PDB entry 3PLA | X-ray diffraction, 3.15 A resolution | chains B and D of the 10 polymer chains in the assembly

Chain B:
Molecule: Pre mRNA splicing protein
From: Sulfolobus solfataricus
Reference sequence: Q97ZH3 (Q97ZH3_SULSO); numbering as in UniProt (aligned over 1-380)
Amino-acid sequence (388 residues; row label = number of the first residue in the row):
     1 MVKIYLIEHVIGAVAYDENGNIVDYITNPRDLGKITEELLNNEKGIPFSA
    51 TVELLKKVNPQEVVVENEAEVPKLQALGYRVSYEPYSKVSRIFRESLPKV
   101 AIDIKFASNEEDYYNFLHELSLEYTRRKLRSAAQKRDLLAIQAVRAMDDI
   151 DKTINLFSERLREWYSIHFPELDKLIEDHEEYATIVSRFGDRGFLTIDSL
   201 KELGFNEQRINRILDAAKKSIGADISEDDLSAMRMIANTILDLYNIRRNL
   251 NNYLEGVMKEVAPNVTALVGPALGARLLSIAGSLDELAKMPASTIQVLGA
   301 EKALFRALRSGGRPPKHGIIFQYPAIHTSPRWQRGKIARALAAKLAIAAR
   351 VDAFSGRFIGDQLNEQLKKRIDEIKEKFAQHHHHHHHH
Not modelled in the structure: 1-2, 378-388
Differences from the reference sequence: engineered mutation V2 (Met in Q97ZH3); expression tag (381-388)

Chain D:
Molecule: 50S ribosomal protein L7Ae
From: Sulfolobus solfataricus
Reference sequence: D0KRE2 (D0KRE2_SULS9); residue numbers follow UniProt; this construct covers 1-130
Amino-acid sequence (130 residues; each row starts with the number of its first residue):
     1 MDAMSKASYVKFEVPQDLADKVLEAVRKAKESGKIKKGTNETTKAVERGQ
    51 AKLVIIAEDVQPEEIVAHLPLLCDEKKIPYVYVSSKKALGEACGLQVATA
   101 SAAILEPGEAKDLVDEIIKRVNEIKGKTSS
Not modelled in the structure: 1-6, 129-130
Differences from the reference sequence: engineered mutation D2 (Asn in D0KRE2)

How chain B and chain D interact:
Residue-residue contacts (31):
  E68(B) - K125(D)
  S82(B) - K127(D)
  S82(B) - T128(D)
  Y83(B) - K125(D)
  Y83(B) - G126(D)
  Y83(B) - K127(D)  hydrogen bond (backbone-backbone)
  E84(B) - T128(D)
  K289(B) - T43(D)
  K289(B) - E47(D)
  K289(B) - H68(D)
  K289(B) - L72(D)
  K289(B) - E75(D)  salt bridge
  P291(B) - N40(D)
  P291(B) - K44(D)
  P291(B) - E47(D)
  A292(B) - N40(D)  hydrogen bond (backbone-side chain)
  S293(B) - K44(D)  hydrogen bond
  I347(B) - I65(D)  hydrophobic
  R350(B) - T39(D)
  R350(B) - N40(D)
  R350(B) - E64(D)
  R350(B) - I65(D)  hydrogen bond (side chain-backbone)
  R350(B) - H68(D)
  V351(B) - E64(D)
  F354(B) - E64(D)
  F354(B) - A67(D)  hydrophobic
  F354(B) - H68(D)
  F354(B) - L71(D)  hydrophobic
  S355(B) - E64(D)
  R357(B) - P62(D)
  R357(B) - E64(D)  salt bridge
Interface residues without a listed pair, chain B (17 interface residues in all): K3, A288, M290
Interface residues without a listed pair, chain D (18 interface residues in all): E63

Overview:
Chain B and chain D form an interface of 17 and 18 residues respectively; the contacts include 4 hydrogen
bonds and 2 salt bridges. Among the polar pairs are K289(B)-E75(D), R357(B)-E64(D) and A292(B)-N40(D).
Chain B is Pre mRNA splicing protein and chain D is 50S ribosomal protein L7Ae, both from Sulfolobus
solfataricus; the structure, Crystal structure of a catalytically active substrate-bound box C/D RNP from
Sulfolobus solfataricus, was determined by X-ray diffraction.
